Entry 4RS5 (X-ray diffraction, 3.81 A resolution); this record covers chains E and O of the 15 polymer chains in the assembly.

Chain E:
Protein: Capsid protein VP3
Source organism: Enterovirus A71
UniProtKB: F6KTB0 (F6KTB0_9ENTO); residues 1-242 here correspond to UniProt positions 324-565 (UniProt number = residue number + 323)
Amino-acid sequence (242 residues; each row starts with the number of its first residue):
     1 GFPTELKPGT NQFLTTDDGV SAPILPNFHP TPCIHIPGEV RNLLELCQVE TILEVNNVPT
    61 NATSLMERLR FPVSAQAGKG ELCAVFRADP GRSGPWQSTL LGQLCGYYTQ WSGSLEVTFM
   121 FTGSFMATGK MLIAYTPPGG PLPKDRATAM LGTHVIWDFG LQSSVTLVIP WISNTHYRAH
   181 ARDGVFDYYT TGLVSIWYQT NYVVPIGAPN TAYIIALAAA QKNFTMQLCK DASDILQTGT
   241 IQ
Disordered / not traced: 175-189, 239-242
Sequence notes: engineered mutation Gln227 (Lys550 in F6KTB0)

Chain O:
Protein: Capsid protein VP0
Source organism: Enterovirus A71
UniProtKB: F6KTB0 (F6KTB0_9ENTO); residues -68 to 254 here correspond to UniProt positions 1-323 (UniProt number = residue number + 69)
Amino-acid sequence (323 residues; numbered -68 to 254; the number before each row is that of its first residue; numbers below 1 keep their minus sign (Met-68 is residue -68)):
   -68 MGSQVSTQRS GSHENSNSAT EGSTINYTTI NYYKDSYAAT AGKQSLKQDP DKFANPVKDI
    -8 FTEMAAPLKS PSAEACGYSD RVAQLTIGNS TITTQEAANI IVGYGEWPSY CSDSDATAVD
    52 KPTRPDVSVN RFYTLDTKLW EKSSKGWYWK FPDVLTETGV FGQNAQFHYL YRSGFCIHVQ
   112 CNASKFHQGA LLVAVLPEYV IGTVAGGTGT EDSHPPYKQT QPGADGFELQ HPYVLDAGIP
   172 ISQLTVCPHQ WINLRTNNCA TIIVPYINAL PFDSALNHCN FGLLVVPISP LDYDQGATPV
   232 IPITITLAPM CSEFAGLRQA VTQ
Disordered / not traced: -68 to 10, 48-53, 253-254

Interface between chain E and chain O:
Residue-residue contacts (5):
  Pro137(E) - Leu248(O)
  Pro141(E) - Gln250(O)
  Pro143(E) - Gln250(O)
  Thr148(E) - Gln250(O)
  Trp171(E) - Asp46(O)
Interface residues without a listed pair, chain E (11 interface residues in all): Thr136, Pro138, Gly139, Gly140, Leu151, Thr153
Interface residues without a listed pair, chain O (6 interface residues in all): Tyr100, Arg249, Ala251

Overview:
Chain E and chain O form an interface of 11 and 6 residues respectively.
Chain E is Capsid protein VP3 and chain O is Capsid protein VP0, both from Enterovirus A71; the structure,
Crystal structure of an uncoating intermediate of a EV71 recombinant virus, was determined by X-ray
diffraction together with 4RQP and 4RR3 from the same study.
